Entry 5MPS (electron microscopy, 3.85 A resolution); this record covers chains 5 and A of the 30 polymer chains in the assembly.

== Chain 5 ==
Molecule: U5 snRNA
Organism: Saccharomyces cerevisiae
Sequence (179 nucleotides; numbered 1 to 179; the number before each row is that of its first residue):
     1 AAGCAGCUUUACAGAUCAAUGGCGGAGGGAGGUCAACAUCAAGAACUGUG
    51 GGCCUUUUAUUGCCUAUAGAACUUAUAACGAACAUGGUUCUUGCCUUUUA
   101 CCAGAACCAUCCGGGUGUUGUCUCCAUAGAAACAGGUAAAGCUGUCCGUU
   151 ACUGUGGGCUUGCCAUAUUUUUUGGAACU
Not modelled in the structure: 1-3, 54-61, 146-166, 174-179

== Chain A ==
Protein: Pre-mRNA-splicing factor 8
Organism: Saccharomyces cerevisiae
UniProt: P33334 (PRP8_YEAST); residues 1-2413 here = UniProt positions 1-2413
Amino-acid sequence (2413 residues; row label = number of the first residue in the row):
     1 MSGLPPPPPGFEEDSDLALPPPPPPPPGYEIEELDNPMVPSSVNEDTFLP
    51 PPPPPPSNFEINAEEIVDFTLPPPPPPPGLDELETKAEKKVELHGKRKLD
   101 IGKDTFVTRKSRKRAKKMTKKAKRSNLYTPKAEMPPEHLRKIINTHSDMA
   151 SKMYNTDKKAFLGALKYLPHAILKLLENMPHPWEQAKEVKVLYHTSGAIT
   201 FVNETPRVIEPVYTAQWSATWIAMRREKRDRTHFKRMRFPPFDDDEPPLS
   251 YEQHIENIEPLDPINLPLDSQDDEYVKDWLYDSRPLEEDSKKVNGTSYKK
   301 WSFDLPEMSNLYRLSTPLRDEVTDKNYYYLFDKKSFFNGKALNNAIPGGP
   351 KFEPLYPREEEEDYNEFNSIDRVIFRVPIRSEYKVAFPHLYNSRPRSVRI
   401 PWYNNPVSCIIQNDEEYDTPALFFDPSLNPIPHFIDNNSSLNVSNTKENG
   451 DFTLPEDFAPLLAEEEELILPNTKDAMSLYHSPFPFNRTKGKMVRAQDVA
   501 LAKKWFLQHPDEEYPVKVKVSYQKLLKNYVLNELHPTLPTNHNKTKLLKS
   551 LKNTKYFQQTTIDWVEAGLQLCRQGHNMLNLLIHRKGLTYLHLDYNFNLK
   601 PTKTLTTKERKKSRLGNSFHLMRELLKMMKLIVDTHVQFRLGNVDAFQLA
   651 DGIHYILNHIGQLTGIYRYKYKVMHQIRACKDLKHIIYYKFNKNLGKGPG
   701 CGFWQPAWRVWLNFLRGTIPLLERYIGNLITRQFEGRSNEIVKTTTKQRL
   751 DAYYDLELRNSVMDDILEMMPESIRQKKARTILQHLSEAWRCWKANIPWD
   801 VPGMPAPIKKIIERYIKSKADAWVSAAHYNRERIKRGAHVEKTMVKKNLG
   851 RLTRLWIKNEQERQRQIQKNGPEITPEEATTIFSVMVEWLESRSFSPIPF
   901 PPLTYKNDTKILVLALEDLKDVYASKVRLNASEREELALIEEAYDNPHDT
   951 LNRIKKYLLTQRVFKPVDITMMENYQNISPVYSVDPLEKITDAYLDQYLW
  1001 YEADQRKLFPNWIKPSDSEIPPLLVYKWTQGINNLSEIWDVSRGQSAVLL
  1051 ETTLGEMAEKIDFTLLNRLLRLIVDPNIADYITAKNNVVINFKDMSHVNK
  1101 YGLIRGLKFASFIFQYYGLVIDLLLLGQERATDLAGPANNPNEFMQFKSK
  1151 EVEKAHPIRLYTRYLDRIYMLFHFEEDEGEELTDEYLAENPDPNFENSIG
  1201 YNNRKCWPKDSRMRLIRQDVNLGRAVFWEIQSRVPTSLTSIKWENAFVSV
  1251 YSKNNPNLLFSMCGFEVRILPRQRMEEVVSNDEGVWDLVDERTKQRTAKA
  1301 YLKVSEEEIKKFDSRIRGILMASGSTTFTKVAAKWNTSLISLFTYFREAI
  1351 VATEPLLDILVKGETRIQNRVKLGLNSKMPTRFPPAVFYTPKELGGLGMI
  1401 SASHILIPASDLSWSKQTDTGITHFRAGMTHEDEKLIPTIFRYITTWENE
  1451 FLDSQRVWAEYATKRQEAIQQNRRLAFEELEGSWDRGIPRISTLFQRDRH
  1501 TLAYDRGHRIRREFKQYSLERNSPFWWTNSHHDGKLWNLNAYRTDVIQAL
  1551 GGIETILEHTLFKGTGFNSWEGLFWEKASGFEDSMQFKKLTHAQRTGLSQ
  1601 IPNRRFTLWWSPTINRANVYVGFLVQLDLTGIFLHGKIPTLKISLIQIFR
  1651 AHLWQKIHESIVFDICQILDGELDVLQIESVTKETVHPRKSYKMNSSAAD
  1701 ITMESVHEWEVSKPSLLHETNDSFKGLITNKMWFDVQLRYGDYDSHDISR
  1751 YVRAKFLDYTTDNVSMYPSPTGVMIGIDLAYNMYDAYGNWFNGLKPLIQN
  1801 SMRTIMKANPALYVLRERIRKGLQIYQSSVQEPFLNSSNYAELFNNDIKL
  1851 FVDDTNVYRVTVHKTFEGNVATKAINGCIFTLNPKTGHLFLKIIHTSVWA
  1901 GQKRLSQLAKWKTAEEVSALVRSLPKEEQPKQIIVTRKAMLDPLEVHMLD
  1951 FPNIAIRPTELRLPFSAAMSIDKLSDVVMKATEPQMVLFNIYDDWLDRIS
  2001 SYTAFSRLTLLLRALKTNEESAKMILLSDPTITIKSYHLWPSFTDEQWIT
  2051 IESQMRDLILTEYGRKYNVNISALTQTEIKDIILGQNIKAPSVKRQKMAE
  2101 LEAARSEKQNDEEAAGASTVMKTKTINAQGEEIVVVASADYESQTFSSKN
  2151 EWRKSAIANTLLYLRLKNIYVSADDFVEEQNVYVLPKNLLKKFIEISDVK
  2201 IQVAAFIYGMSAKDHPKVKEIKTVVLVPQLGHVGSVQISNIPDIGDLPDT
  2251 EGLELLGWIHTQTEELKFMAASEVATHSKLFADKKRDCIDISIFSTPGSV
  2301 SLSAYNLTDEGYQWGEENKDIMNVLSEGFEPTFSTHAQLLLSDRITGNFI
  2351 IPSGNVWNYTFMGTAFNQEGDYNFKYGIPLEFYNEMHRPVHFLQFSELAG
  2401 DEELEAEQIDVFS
Not modelled in the structure: 1-126, 358-366, 429-455, 1576-1599, 2101-2413
Ligand contacts: inositol hexakisphosphate (IHP): Arg236, Lys517, Tyr655, His659, Lys681, Lys684, His685, Tyr688, Tyr689, Asn692, Lys697, Gly698, Asn1618
UniProt features mapped onto this chain:
  - region: Met1585 to Leu1598 (Important for branch point selection)
  - mutagenesis: His1658 (H1658S: No effect on viability), Glu1684 (E1684Q: No effect on viability), His1687 (H1687S: No effect on viability), Asp1700 (D1700N: No effect on viability), Asp1735 (D1735N: No effect on viability), Asp1853 (D1853A: Alters protein folding. Severely impaired growth. Strongly reduced growth at 35 degrees Celsius; when associated with A-1854; D1853N: Reduced growth at 30 degrees Celsius ...), Asp1854 (D1854A: Reduced growth at 30 degrees Celsius. Strongly reduced growth at 16 degrees Celsius. Strongly reduced growth at 35 degrees Celsius; when associated with A-1853 ...), Thr1855 (T1855A: Reduced growth at 30 degrees Celsius. Strongly reduced growth at 16 degrees Celsius), Thr1936 (T1936A: Reduced growth at 30 degrees Celsius. Strongly reduced growth at 16 degrees Celsius), Arg1937 (R1937K: Severely impaired growth. Reduced growth at 30 degrees Celsius. Strongly reduced growth at 16 degrees Celsius)
Reported in the primary citation:
  - mutagenesis - R1753A: decreased catalytic activity on exon ligation (citing earlier work)
  - conformationally variable residues (order/disorder transition): Ala2090 to Asn2110

== Chain 5 / chain A interface ==
Residue-residue contacts (132):
  G31(5) - Asn294(A)  sugar contact
  G31(5) - Gly295(A)  phosphate contact
  G32(5) - Gly295(A)  phosphate contact
  G32(5) - Thr296(A)  hydrogen bond to the phosphate
  G32(5) - Ser297(A)  hydrogen bond to the phosphate
  U33(5) - Lys190(A)  sugar contact
  U33(5) - Thr205(A)  hydrogen bond to the base
  U33(5) - Arg207(A)  hydrogen bond to the base
  U33(5) - Arg284(A)  hydrogen bond to the base
  U33(5) - Thr296(A)  phosphate contact
  U33(5) - Ser297(A)  hydrogen bond to the phosphate
  C34(5) - Tyr128(A)  hydrogen bond to the sugar
  C34(5) - Lys190(A)  salt bridge to the phosphate
  C34(5) - Asn203(A)  phosphate contact
  C34(5) - Lys552(A)  salt bridge to the phosphate
  C34(5) - Gln559(A)  phosphate contact
  A35(5) - Tyr128(A)  hydrogen bond to the sugar
  A35(5) - Lys552(A)  phosphate contact
  A36(5) - Lys549(A)  salt bridge to the phosphate
  U39(5) - Lys544(A)  base contact
  C40(5) - Asn541(A)  base contact
  A41(5) - Leu538(A)  base contact
  A41(5) - Asn541(A)  phosphate contact
  U76(5) - Lys325(A)  base contact
  U76(5) - Lys333(A)  hydrogen bond to the sugar
  U76(5) - Lys334(A)  hydrogen bond to the phosphate
  U76(5) - Trp402(A)  stacking on the base
  A77(5) - Lys334(A)  salt bridge to the phosphate
  A78(5) - Lys333(A)  phosphate contact
  C79(5) - Pro539(A)  base contact
  G80(5) - Lys492(A)  phosphate contact
  G80(5) - Arg495(A)  base contact
  G80(5) - Asp498(A)  base contact
  G80(5) - Pro539(A)  base contact
  A81(5) - Phe484(A)  stacking on the base
  A81(5) - Arg488(A)  base contact
  A81(5) - Val494(A)  phosphate contact
  A81(5) - Lys504(A)  sugar contact
  A82(5) - Asp498(A)  sugar contact
  A82(5) - Ala500(A)  phosphate contact
  A82(5) - Lys503(A)  phosphate contact
  C83(5) - Ala500(A)  phosphate contact
  C83(5) - Lys503(A)  salt bridge to the phosphate
  C83(5) - Asn532(A)  hydrogen bond to the base
  C83(5) - Arg709(A)  salt bridge to the phosphate
  C83(5) - Asn713(A)  sugar contact
  C83(5) - Arg716(A)  base contact
  A84(5) - Asn528(A)  hydrogen bond to the phosphate
  A84(5) - Asn532(A)  hydrogen bond to the phosphate
  A84(5) - Thr537(A)  hydrogen bond to the base
  A84(5) - Gln676(A)  hydrogen bond to the phosphate
  A84(5) - Asn713(A)  hydrogen bond to the sugar
  A84(5) - Phe714(A)  sugar contact
  A84(5) - Arg716(A)  hydrogen bond to the base
  A84(5) - Gly717(A)  hydrogen bond to the sugar
  U85(5) - Lys670(A)  phosphate contact
  U85(5) - Lys672(A)  phosphate contact
  U85(5) - His675(A)  salt bridge to the phosphate
  U85(5) - Gln676(A)  hydrogen bond to the phosphate
  U85(5) - Gly717(A)  hydrogen bond to the sugar
  U85(5) - Leu721(A)  sugar contact
  G86(5) - Lys670(A)  salt bridge to the phosphate
  G86(5) - Lys672(A)  phosphate contact
  G86(5) - Arg724(A)  hydrogen bond to the sugar
  U92(5) - Arg836(A)  salt bridge to the phosphate
  C94(5) - Arg1366(A)  salt bridge to the phosphate
  C94(5) - Asn1369(A)  phosphate contact
  C94(5) - Lys1378(A)  hydrogen bond to the sugar
  C95(5) - Gly837(A)  base contact
  C95(5) - Ala838(A)  base contact
  C95(5) - His839(A)  hydrogen bond to the base
  C95(5) - Arg1366(A)  phosphate contact
  C95(5) - Asn1369(A)  phosphate contact
  C95(5) - Arg1370(A)  sugar contact
  U96(5) - His839(A)  hydrogen bond to the base
  U96(5) - Val840(A)  hydrogen bond to the base
  U96(5) - Arg1370(A)  salt bridge to the phosphate
  U96(5) - Leu1373(A)  phosphate contact
  U97(5) - Lys747(A)  phosphate contact
  U97(5) - Glu841(A)  phosphate contact
  U97(5) - Lys842(A)  hydrogen bond to the phosphate
  U98(5) - Lys747(A)  salt bridge to the phosphate
  U98(5) - His839(A)  salt bridge to the phosphate
  A100(5) - Tyr669(A)  hydrogen bond to the sugar
  A100(5) - Lys670(A)  phosphate contact
  A100(5) - Tyr671(A)  hydrogen bond to the phosphate
  A100(5) - Tyr725(A)  phosphate contact
  C101(5) - Lys670(A)  salt bridge to the phosphate
  C101(5) - Tyr671(A)  hydrogen bond to the phosphate
  C101(5) - Lys672(A)  hydrogen bond to the phosphate
  C102(5) - Lys672(A)  salt bridge to the phosphate
  C102(5) - His675(A)  salt bridge to the phosphate
  A103(5) - Glu353(A)  phosphate contact
  A103(5) - His675(A)  salt bridge to the phosphate
  G104(5) - Lys340(A)  hydrogen bond to the phosphate
  G104(5) - Phe352(A)  phosphate contact
  G104(5) - Glu353(A)  hydrogen bond to the phosphate
  G104(5) - Pro354(A)  sugar contact
  G104(5) - Lys527(A)  salt bridge to the phosphate
  G104(5) - Leu531(A)  phosphate contact
  A105(5) - Lys340(A)  salt bridge to the phosphate
  A105(5) - Leu355(A)  sugar contact
  A105(5) - Leu534(A)  phosphate contact
  A105(5) - His535(A)  salt bridge to the phosphate
  A106(5) - His535(A)  salt bridge to the phosphate
  U110(5) - Thr537(A)  hydrogen bond to the base
  U110(5) - Thr540(A)  phosphate contact
  U110(5) - His542(A)  salt bridge to the phosphate
  U110(5) - Pro720(A)  sugar contact
  C111(5) - Asn543(A)  hydrogen bond to the phosphate
  C111(5) - Arg716(A)  hydrogen bond to the base
  C111(5) - Ile719(A)  sugar contact
  C111(5) - Pro720(A)  sugar contact
  C112(5) - His170(A)  salt bridge to the phosphate
  C112(5) - Leu173(A)  sugar contact
  C112(5) - Glu177(A)  sugar contact
  C112(5) - Arg495(A)  hydrogen bond to the sugar
  C112(5) - Gln497(A)  sugar contact
  C112(5) - Pro539(A)  base contact
  C112(5) - Arg716(A)  hydrogen bond to the base
  G113(5) - His170(A)  phosphate contact
  G113(5) - Lys174(A)  salt bridge to the phosphate
  G113(5) - Glu177(A)  phosphate contact
  G113(5) - Arg495(A)  hydrogen bond to the sugar
  G113(5) - Asp498(A)  sugar contact
  G113(5) - Pro539(A)  base contact
  G114(5) - Arg207(A)  salt bridge to the phosphate
  G115(5) - Lys299(A)  salt bridge to the phosphate
  U116(5) - Lys300(A)  salt bridge to the phosphate
  U121(5) - Tyr128(A)  hydrogen bond to the sugar
  U121(5) - Thr129(A)  sugar contact
  C122(5) - Pro130(A)  sugar contact
Other interface residues (no listed pair), chain 5 (47 interface residues in all): A38, U73, U99, A109, G120
Other interface residues (no listed pair), chain A (98 interface residues in all): Glu204, Tyr298, Asp332, Lys351, Lys524, Lys546, Leu547, Asn617, Arg668, Arg678, Thr718, Thr843, Arg1317, Leu1320, Lys1362

== Summary ==
47 residues of chain 5 face 98 of chain A across their interface; the contacts include 39 hydrogen bonds, 27
salt bridges and 2 aromatic stacking contacts. Polar contacts include U33(5)-Thr205(A), U33(5)-Arg207(A) and
U33(5)-Arg284(A). The paper reports that R1753A of chain A reduces catalytic activity on exon ligation;
conformational variability at Ala2090(A).
Chain 5 is U5 snRNA and chain A is Pre-mRNA-splicing factor 8, both from Saccharomyces cerevisiae; the
structure, Structure of a spliceosome remodeled for exon ligation, was determined by electron microscopy
together with 5MQ0 from the same study.
